1VQL - chains 0 and Q of the 32 polymer chains in the assembly; structure by X-ray diffraction, 2.30 A resolution.

# Chain 0
Molecule: 23S ribosomal RNA
Organism: Haloarcula marismortui
Sequence (2922 nucleotides; row label = number of the first residue in the row):
     2 UUGGCUACUA UGCCAGCUGG UGGAUUGCUC GGCUCAGGCG CUGAUGAAGG ACGUGCCAAG
    62 CUGCGAUAAG CCAUGGGGAG CCGCACGGAG GCGAAGAACC AUGGAUUUCC GAAUGAGAAU
   122 CUCUCUAACA AUUGCUUCGC GCAAUGAGGA ACCCCGAGAA CUGAAACAUC UCAGUAUCGG
   182 GAGGAACAGA AAACGCAAUG UGAUGUCGUU AGUAACCGCG AGUGAACGCG AUACAGCCCA
   242 AACCGAAGCC CUCACGGGCA AUGUGGUGUC AGGGCUACCU CUCAUCAGCC GACCGUCUCG
   302 ACGAAGUCUC UUGGAACAGA GCGUGAUACA GGGUGACAAC CCCGUACUCG AGACCAGUAC
   362 GACGUGCGGU AGUGCCAGAG UAGCGGGGGU UGGAUAUCCC UCGCGAAUAA CGCAGGCAUC
   422 GACUGCGAAG GCUAAACACA ACCUGAGACC GAUAGUGAAC AAGUAGUGUG AACGAACGCU
   482 GCAAAGUACC CUCAGAAGGG AGGCGAAAUA GAGCAUGAAA UCAGUUGGCG AUCGAGCGAC
   542 AGGGCAUACA AGGUCCCUCG ACGAAUGACC GACGCGCGAG CGUCCAGUAA GACUCACGGG
   602 AAGCCGAUGU UCUGUCGUAC GUUUUGAAAA ACGAGCCAGG GAGUGUGUCU GCAUGGCAAG
   662 UCUAACCGGA GUAUCCGGGG AGGCACAGGG AAACCGACAU GGCCGCAGGG CUUUGCCCGA
   722 GGGCCGCCGU CUUCAAGGGC GGGGAGCCAU GUGGACACGA CCCGAAUCCG GACGAUCUAC
   782 GCAUGGACAA GAUGAAGCGU GCCGAAAGGC ACGUGGAAGU CUGUUAGAGU UGGUGUCCUA
   842 CAAUACCCUC UCGUGAUCUA UGUGUAGGGG UGAAAGGCCC AUCGAGUCCG GCAACAGCUG
   902 GUUCCAAUCG AAACAUGUCG AAGCAUGACC UCCGCCGAGG UAGUCUGUGA GGUAGAGCGA
   962 CCGAUUGGUG UGUCCGCCUC CGAGAGGAGU CGGCACACCU GUCAAACUCC AAACUUACAG
  1022 ACGCCGUUUG ACGCGGGGAU UCCGGUGCGC GGGGUAAGCC UGUGUACCAG GAGGGGAACA
  1082 ACCCAGAGAU AGGUUAAGGU CCCCAAGUGU GGAUUAAGUG UAAUCCUCUG AAGGUGGUCU
  1142 CGAGCCCUAG ACAGCCGGGA GGUGAGCUUA GAAGCAGCUA CCCUCUAAGA AAAGCGUAAC
  1202 AGCUUACCGG CCGAGGUUUG AGGCGCCCAA AAUGAUCGGG ACUCAAAUCC ACCACCGAGA
  1262 CCUGUCCGUA CCACUCAUAC UGGUAAUCGA GUAGAUUGGC GCUCUAAUUG GAUGGAAGUA
  1322 GGGGUGAAAA CUCCUAUGGA CCGAUUAGUG ACGAAAAUCC UGGCCAUAGU AGCAGCGAUA
  1382 GUCGGGUGAG AACCCCGACG GCCUAAUGGA UAAGGGUUCC UCAGCACUGC UGAUCAGCUG
  1442 AGGGUUAGCC GGUCCUAAGU CAUACCGCAA CUCGACUAUG ACGAAAUGGG AAACGGGUUA
  1502 AUAUUCCCGU GCCACUAUGC AGUGAAAGUU GACGCCCUGG GGUCGAUCAC GCUGGGCAUU
  1562 CGCCCAGUCG AACCGUCCAA CUCCGUGGAA GCCGUAAUGG CAGGAAGCGG ACGAACGGCG
  1622 GCAUAGGGAA ACGUGAUUCA ACCUGGGGCC CAUGAAAAGA CGAGCAUAGU GUCCGUACCG
  1682 AGAACCGACA CAGGUGUCCA UGGCGGCGAA AGCCAAGGCC UGUCGGGAGC AACCAACGUU
  1742 AGGGAAUUCG GCAAGUUAGU CCCGUACCUU CGGAAGAAGG GAUGCCUGCU CCGGAACGGA
  1802 GCAGGUCGCA GUGACUCGGA AGCUCGGACU GUCUAGUAAC AACAUAGGUG ACCGCAAAUC
  1862 CGCAAGGACU CGUACGGUCA CUGAAUCCUG CCCAGUGCAG GUAUCUGAAC ACCUCGUACA
  1922 AGAGGACGAA GGACCUGUCA ACGGCGGGGG UAACUAUGAC CCUCUUAAGG UAGCGUAGUA
  1982 CCUUGCCGCA UCAGUAGCGG CUUGCAUGAA UGGAUUAACC AGAGCUUCAC UGUCCCAACG
  2042 UUGGGCCCGG UGAACUGUAC AUUCCAGUGC GGAGUCUGGA GACACCCAGG GGGAAGCGAA
  2102 GACCCUAUGG AGCUUUACUG CAGGCUGUCG CUGAGACGUG GUCGCCGAUG UGCAGCAUAG
  2162 GUAGGAGACA CUACACAGGU ACCCGCGCUA GCGGGCCACC GAGUCAACAG UGAAAUACUA
  2222 CCCGUCGGUG ACUGCGACUC UCACUCCGGG AGGAGGACAC CGAUAGCCGG GCAGUUUGAC
  2282 UGGGGCGGUA CGCGCUCGAA AAGAUAUCGA GCGCGCCCUA UGGCUAUCUC AGCCGGGACA
  2342 GAGACCCGGC GAAGAGUGCA AGAGCAAAAG AUAGCUUGAC AGUGUUCUUC CCAACGAGGA
  2402 ACGCUGACGC GAAAGCGUGG UCUAGCGAAC CAAUUAGCCU GCUUGAUGCG GGCAAUUGAU
  2462 GACAGAAAAG CUACCCUAGG GAUAACAGAG UCGUCACUCG CAAGAGCACA UAUCGACCGA
  2522 GUGGCUUGCU ACCUCGAUGU CGGUUCCCUC CAUCCUGCCC GUGCAGAAGC GGGCAAGGGU
  2582 GAGGUUGUUC GCCUAUUAAA GGAGGUCGUG AGCUGGGUUU AGACCGUCGU GAGACAGGUC
  2642 GGCUGCUAUC UACUGGGUGU GUAAUGGUGU CUGACAAGAA CGACCGUAUA GUACGAGAGG
  2702 AACUACGGUU GGUGGCCACU GGUGUACCGG UUGUUCGAGA GAGCACGUGC CGGGUAGCCA
  2762 CGCCACACGG GGUAAGAGCU GAACGCAUCU AAGCUCGAAA CCCACUUGGA AAAGAGACAC
  2822 CGCCGAGGUC CCGCGUACAA GACGCGGUCG AUAGACUCGG GGUGUGCGCG UCGAGGUAAC
  2882 GAGACGUUAA GCCCACGAGC ACUAACAGAC CAAAGCCAUC AU
Disordered / not traced: 2-9, 126-127, 715, 971-998, 1560, 1952-1963, 2137-2236, 2339-2343, 2665-2666, 2915-2923
Sequence notes: modified residue (628, 2587-2588, 2619, 2621)
Modified positions: 1MA (6-hydro-1-methyladenosine-5'-monophosphate) at position 628, OMU (o2'-methyluridine 5'-monophosphate) at position 2587, OMG (o2'-methylguanosine-5'-monophosphate) at position 2588, UR3 (3-methyluridine-5'-monophoshate) at position 2619, PSU (pseudouridine-5'-monophosphate) at position 2621
Bound ions: Na+ site 1: U12 (shared with 1 residue of chain R); Mg2+ site 1 near G28 (its only coordinating residue here); Na+ site 2: C40, C443; Na+ site 3: G56, A59, G61; Sr2+ site 1: C85, A86, C87; Sr2+ site 2: C85 (shared with 1 residue of chain T); Na+ site 4: C141, G142; Na+ site 5 near U146 (its only coordinating residue here); Sr2+ site 3: G147, A183 (shared with 1 residue of chain M); Mg2+ site 2: C162, U2276; Mg2+ site 3: A165, A167, C168; Na+ site 6: A165, A166, A167; 47 more Mg2+ sites not listed; 54 more Na+ sites not listed; 2 more K+ sites not listed; 73 more Sr2+ sites not listed

# Chain Q
Name: 50S ribosomal protein L21e
Organism: Haloarcula marismortui
UniProt: P12734 (RL21_HALMA); residues 0-95 here = UniProt positions 0-95
Amino-acid sequence (96 residues; numbered 0 to 95; the number before each row is that of its first residue; numbering starts at 0):
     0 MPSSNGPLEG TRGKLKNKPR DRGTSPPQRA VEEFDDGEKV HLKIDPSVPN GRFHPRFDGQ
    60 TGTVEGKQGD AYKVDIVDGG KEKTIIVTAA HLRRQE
Disordered / not traced: 0
Bound ions: Na+: Asp-20, Gly-22, Ser-24, Ser-46

# How chain 0 and chain Q interact
Contacting residue pairs (112):
  G948(0) / Gln-94(Q)  base contact
  G948(0) / Glu-95(Q)  hydrogen bond to the sugar
  U949(0) / His-40(Q)  hydrogen bond to the base
  U949(0) / Gln-94(Q)  hydrogen bond to the base
  U949(0) / Glu-95(Q)  hydrogen bond to the sugar
  G950(0) / His-40(Q)  hydrogen bond to the sugar
  G950(0) / Gly-58(Q)  hydrogen bond to the base
  A951(0) / Lys-42(Q)  phosphate contact
  A951(0) / Asp-57(Q)  sugar contact
  A951(0) / Gly-58(Q)  sugar contact
  G952(0) / Lys-42(Q)  phosphate contact
  G953(0) / Gly-12(Q)  phosphate contact
  G953(0) / Lys-13(Q)  phosphate contact
  G953(0) / Lys-17(Q)  base contact
  A1007(0) / Arg-11(Q)  hydrogen bond to the phosphate
  C1008(0) / Arg-11(Q)  salt bridge to the phosphate
  U1009(0) / Lys-15(Q)  salt bridge to the phosphate
  C1010(0) / Pro-18(Q)  phosphate contact
  A1018(0) / Gly-58(Q)  sugar contact
  A1018(0) / Gln-59(Q)  hydrogen bond to the sugar
  A1018(0) / Thr-60(Q)  hydrogen bond to the base
  C1019(0) / Lys-38(Q)  phosphate contact
  C1019(0) / Thr-60(Q)  sugar contact
  C1019(0) / Gln-94(Q)  hydrogen bond to the base
  A1020(0) / Lys-38(Q)  salt bridge to the phosphate
  G2295(0) / Ser-3(Q)  base contact
  G2295(0) / Asn-4(Q)  hydrogen bond to the phosphate
  G2295(0) / Gly-5(Q)  hydrogen bond to the phosphate
  C2296(0) / Ser-2(Q)  hydrogen bond to the base
  C2296(0) / Ser-3(Q)  hydrogen bond to the phosphate
  C2296(0) / Asn-4(Q)  phosphate contact
  C2296(0) / Gly-5(Q)  hydrogen bond to the phosphate
  C2296(0) / Pro-6(Q)  phosphate contact
  C2296(0) / Leu-7(Q)  hydrogen bond to the phosphate
  C2296(0) / Glu-8(Q)  hydrogen bond to the phosphate
  U2297(0) / Ser-2(Q)  hydrogen bond to the base
  U2297(0) / Leu-7(Q)  phosphate contact
  U2297(0) / Glu-8(Q)  phosphate contact
  U2297(0) / Gly-9(Q)  hydrogen bond to the phosphate
  U2297(0) / Thr-10(Q)  phosphate contact
  U2297(0) / Arg-11(Q)  hydrogen bond to the sugar
  C2298(0) / Ser-2(Q)  base contact
  C2298(0) / Arg-11(Q)  salt bridge to the phosphate
  G2299(0) / Pro-1(Q)  base contact
  G2299(0) / Ser-2(Q)  base contact
  A2300(0) / Pro-1(Q)  base contact
  A2303(0) / Asp-57(Q)  sugar contact
  G2304(0) / Lys-13(Q)  salt bridge to the phosphate
  G2304(0) / Arg-55(Q)  hydrogen bond to the phosphate
  A2305(0) / Arg-55(Q)  salt bridge to the phosphate
  U2306(0) / Pro-1(Q)  phosphate contact
  A2307(0) / Pro-1(Q)  phosphate contact
  A2353(0) / Arg-21(Q)  hydrogen bond to the base
  A2354(0) / Arg-21(Q)  salt bridge to the phosphate
  G2363(0) / Leu-7(Q)  base contact
  G2363(0) / Arg-11(Q)  hydrogen bond to the phosphate
  A2364(0) / Arg-11(Q)  salt bridge to the phosphate
  A2364(0) / Leu-14(Q)  hydrogen bond to the sugar
  A2364(0) / Lys-15(Q)  phosphate contact
  G2365(0) / Leu-14(Q)  sugar contact
  G2365(0) / Lys-15(Q)  phosphate contact
  G2365(0) / Asn-16(Q)  hydrogen bond to the phosphate
  G2365(0) / Pro-45(Q)  sugar contact
  G2365(0) / Ser-46(Q)  phosphate contact
  C2366(0) / Asn-16(Q)  phosphate contact
  C2366(0) / Arg-21(Q)  phosphate contact
  C2366(0) / Gly-22(Q)  hydrogen bond to the phosphate
  C2366(0) / Thr-23(Q)  phosphate contact
  C2366(0) / Ser-46(Q)  hydrogen bond to the phosphate
  A2367(0) / Gly-22(Q)  phosphate contact
  A2367(0) / Thr-23(Q)  hydrogen bond to the phosphate
  A2370(0) / Ser-46(Q)  hydrogen bond to the base
  A2370(0) / Pro-48(Q)  base contact
  G2385(0) / Gln-67(Q)  base contact
  U2386(0) / Gln-67(Q)  hydrogen bond to the base
  U2387(0) / Thr-83(Q)  hydrogen bond to the sugar
  U2387(0) / Ile-85(Q)  sugar contact
  C2388(0) / His-53(Q)  sugar contact
  C2388(0) / Phe-56(Q)  phosphate contact
  C2388(0) / Lys-82(Q)  phosphate contact
  C2388(0) / Thr-83(Q)  hydrogen bond to the phosphate
  U2389(0) / His-53(Q)  sugar contact
  U2389(0) / Arg-55(Q)  phosphate contact
  U2389(0) / Phe-56(Q)  phosphate contact
  U2389(0) / Lys-82(Q)  salt bridge to the phosphate
  U2390(0) / Arg-55(Q)  salt bridge to the phosphate
  C2392(0) / Arg-55(Q)  hydrogen bond to the sugar
  C2392(0) / Asp-77(Q)  hydrogen bond to the sugar
  C2392(0) / Lys-82(Q)  hydrogen bond to the phosphate
  C2393(0) / Asp-77(Q)  sugar contact
  C2393(0) / Gly-78(Q)  sugar contact
  C2393(0) / Gly-79(Q)  hydrogen bond to the phosphate
  C2393(0) / Lys-80(Q)  phosphate contact
  C2393(0) / Lys-82(Q)  salt bridge to the phosphate
  A2394(0) / Gly-79(Q)  phosphate contact
  A2394(0) / Lys-80(Q)  hydrogen bond to the phosphate
  A2395(0) / Lys-80(Q)  salt bridge to the phosphate
  A2402(0) / Gly-50(Q)  hydrogen bond to the phosphate
  A2402(0) / Arg-51(Q)  sugar contact
  C2403(0) / Asn-49(Q)  phosphate contact
  C2403(0) / Gly-50(Q)  hydrogen bond to the phosphate
  C2403(0) / Gln-67(Q)  hydrogen bond to the base
  C2403(0) / Ala-70(Q)  phosphate contact
  C2403(0) / Ile-85(Q)  sugar contact
  G2404(0) / Gln-67(Q)  phosphate contact
  G2404(0) / Gly-68(Q)  phosphate contact
  G2404(0) / Asp-69(Q)  hydrogen bond to the phosphate
  G2404(0) / Ala-70(Q)  phosphate contact
  C2423(0) / Leu-7(Q)  sugar contact
  U2424(0) / Gly-5(Q)  sugar contact
  U2424(0) / Pro-6(Q)  phosphate contact
  U2424(0) / Leu-7(Q)  sugar contact
Interface residues without a listed pair, chain 0 (52 interface residues in all): G2310, A2311, C2391, U2422, A2425
Interface residues without a listed pair, chain Q (55 interface residues in all): Lys-72, Val-76, Glu-81, Ile-84, Arg-93

# Summary
52 residues of chain 0 and 55 residues of chain Q are in contact; the contacts include 41 hydrogen bonds and
12 salt bridges. Among the polar pairs are U949(0)/His-40(Q), U949(0)/Gln-94(Q) and G950(0)/Gly-58(Q). C40(0)
and C443(0) form the Na+ site 2.
Here chain 0 is 23S ribosomal RNA and chain Q is 50S ribosomal protein L21e, both from Haloarcula marismortui.
Entry 1VQL (The structure of the transition state analogue "DCSN" bound to the large ribosomal subunit of
haloarcula ...) was determined by X-ray diffraction (same publication as 1VQ4, 1VQ5, 1VQ8, 1VQ9, 1VQK, 1VQM,
1VQO and 1VQP).
